Entry 2ZXK (X-ray diffraction, 2.50 A resolution); this record covers chains A and B.

Chain A (and B):
Protein: Red chlorophyll catabolite reductase, chloroplastic
Source organism: Arabidopsis thaliana
Notes: EC 1.3.1.80; fragment: truncated the chloroplast transit peptide; chain B of this document is another copy of the same molecule, construct and numbering; everything in this record applies to it too
UniProtKB: Q8LDU4 (RCCR_ARATH); numbering as in UniProt (aligned over 40-319)
Chain sequence (285 residues; numbered 35 to 319; the number before each row is that of its first residue):
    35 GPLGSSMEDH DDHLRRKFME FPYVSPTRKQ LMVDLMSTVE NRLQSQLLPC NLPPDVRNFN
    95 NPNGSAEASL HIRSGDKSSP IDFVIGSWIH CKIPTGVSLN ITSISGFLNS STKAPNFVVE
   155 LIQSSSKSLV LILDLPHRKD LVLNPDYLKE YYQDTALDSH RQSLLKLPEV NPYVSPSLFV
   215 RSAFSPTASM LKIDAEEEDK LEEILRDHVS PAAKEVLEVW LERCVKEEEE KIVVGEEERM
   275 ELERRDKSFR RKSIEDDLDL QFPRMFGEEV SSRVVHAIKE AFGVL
Disordered / not traced: 35-49, 262-265 (chain B: 35-50, 127-132, 259-267, 319)
Sequence notes: expression tag (35-39)
Modified / non-standard residues: Mse41 (selenomethionine); Mse53, Mse66, Mse70, Mse224, Mse274, Mse299 (selenomethionine; parent Met)
UniProt features mapped onto this chain:
  - binding site (red chlorophyll catabolite): Glu154, Tyr207 to Ser209, Asp291
  - site: Phe218 (Important for stereospecificity of the product)
  - mutagenesis: Gly140 (G140V: In acd2-12E13; spontaneous spreading cell death lesions), Tyr181 to Asp192 (In acd2-7; spontaneous spreading cell death lesions), Phe218 (F218V: Induces switch of RCCR stereospecificity product from pFCC-1 to pFCC-2), Arg279 (R279K: In acd2-6; spontaneous spreading cell death lesions)
Bound ions: Na+: Leu199, Leu201, Val204

Interface between chain A and chain B:
Pairs across the interface (44):
  Asp174(A) - Asp174(B)
  Asp174(A) - Arg279(B)  salt bridge
  Leu175(A) - Ser216(B)
  Val176(A) - Phe213(B)  hydrophobic
  Val176(A) - Ser216(B)
  Val176(A) - Arg279(B)
  Val176(A) - Ser282(B)  hydrogen bond (backbone-side chain)
  Val176(A) - Phe283(B)  hydrophobic
  Leu177(A) - Arg278(B)
  Leu177(A) - Ser282(B)
  Pro179(A) - Ser282(B)
  Pro179(A) - Lys286(B)
  Leu182(A) - Leu212(B)
  Leu182(A) - Phe213(B)
  Tyr186(A) - Leu212(B)  hydrophobic
  Asp192(A) - Arg215(B)  salt bridge
  Arg195(A) - Val208(B)
  Arg195(A) - Arg215(B)
  Val208(A) - Arg195(B)
  Leu212(A) - Leu182(B)
  Leu212(A) - Tyr186(B)  hydrophobic
  Leu212(A) - Gln187(B)
  Leu212(A) - Pro220(B)
  Leu212(A) - Thr221(B)
  Phe213(A) - Leu175(B)
  Phe213(A) - Val176(B)  hydrophobic
  Phe213(A) - Pro179(B)  hydrophobic
  Phe213(A) - Leu182(B)
  Arg215(A) - Asp192(B)  salt bridge
  Arg215(A) - Arg195(B)
  Arg215(A) - Pro220(B)  hydrogen bond (side chain-backbone)
  Ser216(A) - Leu175(B)
  Ala217(A) - Val176(B)  hydrophobic
  Pro220(A) - Leu212(B)
  Pro220(A) - Arg215(B)  hydrogen bond (backbone-side chain)
  Pro220(A) - Ser216(B)
  Thr221(A) - Leu212(B)
  Glu275(A) - Leu177(B)
  Arg279(A) - Asp174(B)  salt bridge
  Arg279(A) - Val176(B)
  Ser282(A) - Val176(B)  hydrogen bond (side chain-backbone)
  Ser282(A) - Leu177(B)  hydrogen bond (side chain-backbone)
  Ser282(A) - Pro179(B)
  Phe283(A) - Val176(B)  hydrophobic
Other interface residues (no listed pair), chain A (25 interface residues in all): Gln187, Pro206, Arg278, Lys286
Other interface residues (no listed pair), chain B (24 interface residues in all): Pro206, Ala217

In short:
25 residues of chain A face 24 of chain B across their interface; the contacts include 5 hydrogen bonds and 4
salt bridges. Polar contacts include Asp174(A)-Arg279(B), Asp192(A)-Arg215(B) and Val176(A)-Ser282(B). UniProt
lists 5 red chlorophyll catabolite-binding residues and 15 mutagenesis sites on chain A.
Both chains are Red chlorophyll catabolite reductase, chloroplastic (Arabidopsis thaliana). Entry 2ZXK
(Crystal structure of SeMet-Red chlorophyll catabolite reductase) was determined by X-ray diffraction together
with 2ZXL from the same study.
